PDB entry 2NUW | X-ray diffraction, 1.80 A resolution | chains A and B

Chain A (and B):
Name: 2-keto-3-deoxygluconate/2-keto-3-deoxy-6-phospho gluconate aldolase
Organism: Sulfolobus acidocaldarius DSM 639
Notes: EC 4.1.2.14; chain B of this document is another copy of the same molecule, construct and numbering; everything in this record applies to it too
UniProt: Q4JC35 (Q4JC35_SULAC); residues 1-288 here = UniProt positions 1-288
Sequence (288 residues; numbered 1 to 288; the number before each row is that of its first residue):
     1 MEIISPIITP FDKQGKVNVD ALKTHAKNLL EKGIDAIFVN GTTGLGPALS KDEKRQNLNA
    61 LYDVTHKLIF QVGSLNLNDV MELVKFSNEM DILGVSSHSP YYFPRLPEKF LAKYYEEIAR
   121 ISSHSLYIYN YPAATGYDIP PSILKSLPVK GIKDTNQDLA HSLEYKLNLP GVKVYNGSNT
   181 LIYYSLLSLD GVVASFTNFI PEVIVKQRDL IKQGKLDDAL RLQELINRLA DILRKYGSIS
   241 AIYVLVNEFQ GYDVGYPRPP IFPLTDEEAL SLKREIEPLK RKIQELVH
Ion coordination: Mg2+ near D63 (its only coordinating residue here)
Reported in the primary citation:
  - conformationally variable residues (side-chain flip): K153
  - self-association interface (contacts with another copy of this molecule): R105
  - contacts within the chain: S96-K153 (hydrogen bond)
  - catalytic residues: Y129 (citing earlier work)

Chain A / chain B interface:
Residue-residue contacts (74; chain A residue first):
  Q14(A) with N78(B), hydrogen bond (backbone-side chain)
  G15(A) with N78(B)
  T42(A) with Y102(B), hydrogen bond; F103(B)
  L45(A) with F103(B), hydrophobic
  P47(A) with L75(B), hydrophobic; Y102(B), hydrophobic
  A48(A) with L75(B)
  L75(A) with P47(B), hydrophobic; A48(B); P260(B)
  N76(A) with R258(B); P259(B); P260(B)
  L77(A) with P259(B), hydrogen bond (backbone-backbone); P260(B); F262(B), hydrophobic
  N78(A) with Q14(B), hydrogen bond (side chain-backbone); G15(B)
  H98(A) with Y102(B)
  P100(A) with P260(B), hydrophobic
  Y101(A) with Y101(B), hydrophobic; Y102(B), hydrophobic
  Y102(A) with T42(B), hydrogen bond; P47(B), hydrophobic; H98(B); Y101(B), hydrophobic; Y129(B); A134(B); T135(B)
  F103(A) with T42(B); L45(B), hydrophobic; I239(B), hydrophobic; I261(B), hydrophobic
  P104(A) with Y131(B)
  R105(A) with Y131(B), hydrogen bond
  L106(A) with I261(B), hydrophobic
  P107(A) with K235(B); Y236(B); G237(B)
  K109(A) with E268(B), salt bridge
  F110(A) with Y236(B); S240(B); P260(B); F262(B)
  K113(A) with F262(B)
  Y114(A) with P260(B), hydrophobic; F262(B)
  Y131(A) with Y102(B); P104(B)
  A133(A) with R105(B)
  A134(A) with Y102(B)
  T135(A) with Y102(B)
  K235(A) with P107(B)
  Y236(A) with P107(B); F110(B)
  G237(A) with P107(B)
  I239(A) with F103(B), hydrophobic
  S240(A) with F110(B)
  R258(A) with N76(B)
  P259(A) with N76(B); L77(B), hydrogen bond (backbone-backbone)
  P260(A) with L75(B); N76(B); L77(B); P100(B), hydrophobic; F110(B)
  I261(A) with F103(B), hydrophobic; L106(B), hydrophobic
  F262(A) with L77(B), hydrophobic; F110(B); K113(B); Y114(B)
  E268(A) with K109(B), salt bridge
Interface residues without a listed pair, chain A (40 interface residues in all): Y129, R234
Interface residues without a listed pair, chain B (41 interface residues in all): A133, R234, T265

In short:
The interface between chain A and chain B involves 40 residues on one side and 41 on the other, with 7
hydrogen bonds and 2 salt bridges. Polar pairs include K109(A)-E268(B), Q14(A)-N78(B) and T42(A)-Y102(B). From
the paper: the catalytic residue Y129(A); conformational variability at K153(A).
Chain A and chain B are both 2-keto-3-deoxygluconate/2-keto-3-deoxy-6-phospho gluconate aldolase (Sulfolobus
acidocaldarius DSM 639); the structure, 2-keto-3-deoxygluconate aldolase from Sulfolobus acidocaldarius,
native structure at 1.8 A resolution, was determined by X-ray diffraction, deposited together with 2NUX and
2NUY.
